Entry 3PGU (X-ray diffraction, 1.70 A resolution); this record covers chain A.

Chain A:
Molecule: Long-chain fatty acid transport protein
From: Escherichia coli K-12
Notes: fragment: mature form
UniProtKB: P10384 (FADL_ECOLI); residues 1-421 here correspond to UniProt positions 26-446 (UniProt number = residue number + 25)
Chain sequence (427 residues; each row starts with the number of its first residue):
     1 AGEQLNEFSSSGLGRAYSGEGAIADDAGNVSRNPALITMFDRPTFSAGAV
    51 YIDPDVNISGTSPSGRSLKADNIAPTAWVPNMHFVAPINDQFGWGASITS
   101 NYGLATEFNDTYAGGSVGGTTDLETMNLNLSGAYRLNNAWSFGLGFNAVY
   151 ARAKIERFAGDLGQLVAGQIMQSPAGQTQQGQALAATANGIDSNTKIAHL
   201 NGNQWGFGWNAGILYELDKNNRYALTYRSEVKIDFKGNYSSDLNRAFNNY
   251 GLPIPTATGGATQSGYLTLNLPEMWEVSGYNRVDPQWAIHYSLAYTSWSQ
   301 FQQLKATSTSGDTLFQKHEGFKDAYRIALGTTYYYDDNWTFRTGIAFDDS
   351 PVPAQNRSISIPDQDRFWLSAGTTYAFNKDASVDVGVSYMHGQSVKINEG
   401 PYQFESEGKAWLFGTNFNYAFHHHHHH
Unresolved in the structure: 238-244, 253-262, 426-427
Sequence notes: engineered mutation Glu3 (Phe28 in P10384); expression tag (422-427)
Metal / ion sites: Na+ site 1 near Ser67 (its only coordinating residue here); Na+ site 2 near Asn72 (its only coordinating residue here); Ni2+ site 1: Asp349, Asp365; Ni2+ site 2: His423, His425
Ligand contacts:
  - nonaethylene glycol (2PE), molecule 1: Tyr51, Trp78, Phe341, Arg342, Ala371, Gly372, Thr373, Val385, Gly386, Val387, Phe413, Gly414, Thr415
  - nonaethylene glycol (2PE), molecule 2: Leu136, Asn137, Trp140, Phe142, Ile213, Tyr215, Tyr223, Leu225
  - nonaethylene glycol (2PE), molecule 3: Tyr215, Leu217, Tyr223
From the paper describing this entry:
  - mutagenesis - D323A: abolished growth in response to palmitate

Overview:
Ligands of chain A: 3 copies of nonaethylene glycol. The Ni2+ site 1 is built by Asp349 and Asp365. The Ni2+
site 2 is built by His423 and His425. From the paper: D323A abolishes growth in response to palmitate.
Chain A is Long-chain fatty acid transport protein (Escherichia coli K-12); the structure, Phe3Glu mutant of
EcFadL, was determined by X-ray diffraction together with 3PF1, 3PGR, 3PGS, 2R89 and 2R8A from the same study.
